PDB entry 7BKD | electron microscopy, 3.00 A resolution | chains a and F of the 9 polymer chains in the assembly

[Chain a]
Protein: CoB--CoM heterodisulfide reductase iron-sulfur subunit A
From: Methanospirillum hungatei JF-1
Notes: EC 1.8.-.-
Reference sequence: Q2FKZ1 (Q2FKZ1_METHJ); residue numbers follow UniProt; this construct covers 1-671
Amino-acid sequence (671 residues; numbered 1 to 671; the number before each row is that of its first residue):
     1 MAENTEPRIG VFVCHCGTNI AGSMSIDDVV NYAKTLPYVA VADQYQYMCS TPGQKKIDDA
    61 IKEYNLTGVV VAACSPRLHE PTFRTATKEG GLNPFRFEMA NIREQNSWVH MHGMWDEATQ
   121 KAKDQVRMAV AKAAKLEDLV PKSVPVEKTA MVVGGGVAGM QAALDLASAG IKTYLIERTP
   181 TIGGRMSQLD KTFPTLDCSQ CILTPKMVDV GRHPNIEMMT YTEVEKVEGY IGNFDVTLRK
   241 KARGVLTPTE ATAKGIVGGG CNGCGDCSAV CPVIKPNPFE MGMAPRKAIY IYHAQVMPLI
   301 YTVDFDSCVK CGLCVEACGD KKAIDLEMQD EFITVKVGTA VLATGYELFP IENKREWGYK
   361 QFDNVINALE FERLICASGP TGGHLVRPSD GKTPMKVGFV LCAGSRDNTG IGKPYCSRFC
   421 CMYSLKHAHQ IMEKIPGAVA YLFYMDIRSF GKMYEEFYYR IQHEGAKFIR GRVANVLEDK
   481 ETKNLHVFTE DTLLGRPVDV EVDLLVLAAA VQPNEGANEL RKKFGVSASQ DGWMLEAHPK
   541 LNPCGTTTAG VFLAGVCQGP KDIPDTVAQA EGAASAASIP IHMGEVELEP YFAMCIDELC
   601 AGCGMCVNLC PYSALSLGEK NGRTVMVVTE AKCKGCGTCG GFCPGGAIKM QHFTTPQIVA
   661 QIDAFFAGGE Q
Disordered / not traced: 1-142, 589-671
Metal / ion sites: 4Fe-4S cluster Fe site 1: Cys-261, Cys-264, Cys-267, Cys-318; 4Fe-4S cluster Fe site 2: Cys-271, Cys-308, Cys-311, Cys-314; 4Fe-4S cluster Fe site 3: Cys-402, Cys-416, Cys-420, Cys-421
Residues lining bound ligands:
  - FAD (flavin-adenine dinucleotide): Val-153, Gly-154, Gly-155, Gly-156, Val-157, Ala-158, Ile-176, Glu-177, Arg-178, Thr-179, Ile-182, Gly-184, Arg-185, Met-186, Leu-189, Lys-191, Thr-192, Phe-193, Thr-222, Ala-343, Thr-344, Gly-345, Tyr-346, Ala-368, Leu-369, Glu-372, Phe-419, Tyr-423, Lys-426, Asn-514, Leu-520, Gly-555, Val-556, Lys-561, Asp-562, Ile-563, Pro-564, Thr-566
  - 4Fe-4S cluster (SF4), molecule 1: Val-245, Cys-261, Asn-262, Gly-263, Cys-264, Gly-265, Asp-266, Cys-267, Ile-289, Tyr-301, Ala-317, Cys-318, Lys-321, Ala-323, Ile-324
  - 4Fe-4S cluster (SF4), molecule 2: Cys-271, Pro-272, Val-273, Ala-288, Ile-289, Val-303, Cys-308, Val-309, Lys-310, Cys-311, Gly-312, Leu-313, Cys-314, Leu-326
  - 4Fe-4S cluster (SF4), molecule 3: Leu-401, Cys-402, Ser-405, Arg-406, Cys-416, Ser-417, Arg-418, Phe-419, Cys-420, Cys-421, Met-445, Asp-446, Arg-448

[Chain F]
Protein: F420-non-reducing hydrogenase subunit D
From: Methanospirillum hungatei JF-1
Reference sequence: Q2FKZ0 (Q2FKZ0_METHJ); numbering as in UniProt (aligned over 1-140)
Amino-acid sequence (140 residues; each row starts with the number of its first residue):
     1 MADDWKPQIL AIICNWCSYA GADLAGGARI QYPPTVRAIR VMCTGRVDML FILKAFVEGA
    61 DGVLVSGCHF GDCHYLEGNY KAAKRMFMIK NLLRNIGLDD RRFRMTFVSA SEGAKWGMVM
   121 EDVTNTIKEL GPSPIKEFKK
Disordered / not traced: 1-3
Metal / ion sites: 2Fe-2S cluster Fe: Cys-14, Cys-43, Cys-68, Cys-73
Residues lining bound ligands: 2Fe-2S cluster (FES): Cys-14, Trp-16, Met-42, Cys-43, Thr-44, Gly-67, Cys-68, Cys-73, His-74, Tyr-75, Asn-79

[Interface between chain a and chain F]
Residue-residue contacts (4):
  Asp-197(a) / Asp-72(F)
  Cys-198(a) / Ser-111(F)  hydrogen bond
  Cys-201(a) / Ala-110(F)  hydrophobic
  Gln-295(a) / Leu-24(F)
Interface residues without a listed pair, chain a (8 interface residues in all): Pro-205, Cys-264, Ala-294, Ala-377
Interface residues without a listed pair, chain F (6 interface residues in all): Trp-16, Arg-29

[In short]
8 residues of chain a face 6 of chain F across their interface, with 1 hydrogen bond. Its one hydrogen-bonded
contact is Cys-198(a)/Ser-111(F). Bound to chain a: 3 copies of 4Fe-4S cluster and flavin-adenine
dinucleotide. Chain F binds 2Fe-2S cluster.
Chain a is CoB--CoM heterodisulfide reductase iron-sulfur subunit A and chain F is F420-non-reducing
hydrogenase subunit D, both from Methanospirillum hungatei JF-1; the structure, Formate dehydrogenase -
heterodisulfide reductase - formylmethanofuran dehydrogenase complex from Methanospirillum hungatei
(heterodislfide reductase core and ..., was determined by electron microscopy together with 7BKB, 7BKC and
7BKE from the same study.
